Entry 6FC1 (X-ray diffraction, 1.35 A resolution); this record covers chains A and B.

== Chain A ==
Protein: Eukaryotic translation initiation factor 4E
Organism: Saccharomyces cerevisiae S288C
Reference sequence: P07260 (IF4E_YEAST); numbering as in UniProt (aligned over 25-213)
Chain sequence (193 residues; each row starts with the number of its first residue):
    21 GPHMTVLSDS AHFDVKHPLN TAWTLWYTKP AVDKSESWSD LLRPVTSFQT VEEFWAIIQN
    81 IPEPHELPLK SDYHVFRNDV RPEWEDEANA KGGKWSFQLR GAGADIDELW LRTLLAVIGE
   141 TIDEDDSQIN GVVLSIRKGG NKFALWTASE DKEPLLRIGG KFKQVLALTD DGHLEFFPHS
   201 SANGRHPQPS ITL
Disordered / not traced: 21, 31-34, 201-207
Differences from the reference sequence: expression tag (21-24); conflict A42 (Lys in P07260), A122 (Lys in P07260), A168 (Lys in P07260), A187 (Lys in P07260)
Curated features (UniProtKB/Swiss-Prot):
  - modified residue (Phosphoserine): S28, S30
  - cross-link: K114 (Glycyl lysine isopeptide (Lys-Gly) (interchain with G-Cter in ubiquitin))
Ligand contacts: 7-methyl-guanosine-5'-triphosphate (MGP): W58, K90, P102, E103, W104, E105, K114, R157, K162, W166

== Chain B ==
Protein: Protein EAP1
Organism: Saccharomyces cerevisiae S288C
Reference sequence: P36041 (EAP1_YEAST); residues 91-150 here = UniProt positions 91-150
Chain sequence (64 residues; numbered 87 to 150; the number before each row is that of its first residue):
    87 GPHMTDPITN YKPMDLQYKT YAYSMNELYH LKPSLASASY EEDPLISELV RSLPKRKFWR
   147 LRMG
Differences from the reference sequence: expression tag (87-90)

== Interface between chain A and chain B ==
Contacting residue pairs - 94 pairs, chain A then chain B:
  P22(A) - H89(B)
  P22(A) - M90(B)  hydrogen bond (backbone-backbone)
  H23(A) - P88(B)  hydrogen bond (side chain-backbone)
  H23(A) - M90(B)
  M24(A) - M90(B)
  M24(A) - N112(B)
  M24(A) - Y115(B)
  T25(A) - Y115(B)  hydrogen bond (backbone-side chain)
  T25(A) - K118(B)  hydrogen bond (backbone-side chain)
  V26(A) - K118(B)
  L27(A) - K118(B)  hydrogen bond (backbone-side chain)
  S28(A) - K118(B)
  S28(A) - P119(B)  hydrogen bond (side chain-backbone)
  H37(A) - Y109(B)
  H37(A) - L117(B)
  P38(A) - Y107(B)
  P38(A) - Y109(B)  hydrogen bond (backbone-side chain)
  L39(A) - Y107(B)
  N40(A) - K105(B)
  N40(A) - Y107(B)
  Y47(A) - F144(B)  hydrophobic
  Y47(A) - W145(B)  hydrogen bond (side chain-backbone)
  K49(A) - F144(B)
  K49(A) - R146(B)
  P50(A) - W145(B)
  P50(A) - R146(B)  hydrogen bond (backbone-side chain)
  P50(A) - M149(B)  hydrophobic
  A51(A) - R146(B)
  V52(A) - R146(B)
  V52(A) - M149(B)  hydrophobic
  E56(A) - R146(B)  salt bridge
  L61(A) - R146(B)
  R63(A) - F144(B)
  V65(A) - P140(B)
  V65(A) - F144(B)  hydrophobic
  T66(A) - L135(B)
  T66(A) - L139(B)
  V71(A) - L114(B)  hydrophobic
  V71(A) - L117(B)  hydrophobic
  E73(A) - I132(B)
  E73(A) - L135(B)
  W75(A) - L114(B)  hydrogen bond (side chain-backbone)
  W75(A) - Y115(B)  hydrophobic
  W75(A) - L117(B)
  W75(A) - K118(B)
  W75(A) - P119(B)
  A76(A) - I132(B)  hydrophobic
  A76(A) - V136(B)  hydrophobic
  Q79(A) - K118(B)
  Q79(A) - P119(B)
  Q79(A) - A124(B)
  N80(A) - V136(B)
  N80(A) - L139(B)
  I81(A) - W145(B)  hydrophobic
  P82(A) - W145(B)
  E86(A) - R142(B)  salt bridge
  E86(A) - L147(B)
  P88(A) - R146(B)
  P88(A) - L147(B)
  P88(A) - M149(B)
  Y93(A) - W145(B)  hydrophobic
  D125(A) - G87(B)
  D125(A) - P88(B)
  E128(A) - P88(B)
  L129(A) - P88(B)  hydrophobic
  R132(A) - P88(B)
  R132(A) - H89(B)  hydrogen bond (side chain-backbone)
  R132(A) - D92(B)  salt bridge
  R132(A) - I94(B)
  R132(A) - T95(B)
  R132(A) - M111(B)
  L135(A) - M111(B)  hydrophobic
  L135(A) - L114(B)
  G139(A) - A108(B)
  G139(A) - Y109(B)  hydrogen bond (backbone-backbone)
  G139(A) - L114(B)
  E140(A) - P99(B)
  E140(A) - K105(B)  salt bridge
  E140(A) - Y107(B)
  T141(A) - Y97(B)
  T141(A) - P99(B)
  T141(A) - Y109(B)
  D143(A) - K105(B)  salt bridge
  E144(A) - K105(B)  hydrogen bond (backbone-side chain)
  D145(A) - L102(B)
  D145(A) - Q103(B)  hydrogen bond (side chain-backbone)
  D145(A) - Y104(B)  hydrogen bond (side chain-backbone)
  D145(A) - K105(B)  hydrogen bond (side chain-backbone)
  D146(A) - Y104(B)
  K181(A) - Y97(B)
  Q184(A) - I94(B)
  V185(A) - I94(B)  hydrophobic
  A187(A) - G87(B)
  A187(A) - P88(B)
Also at the interface, not in a pair above, chain A (59 interface residues in all): S30, S67, E72, I77, L87, L89, R97, L131, A136, I138, S147
Also at the interface, not in a pair above, chain B (40 interface residues in all): K98, T106, S110, S120, L121
The authors on this interface:
  - pairs named by the authors: D92(B)-R132(A) (salt bridge), K105(B)-E140(A) (salt bridge), K105(B)-D143(A) (salt bridge), K105(B)-E144(A) (hydrogen bond), K118(B)-W75(A) (hydrophobic contact), R146(B)-E56(A) (salt bridge)
  - interface residues, chain B: F144(B), W145(B)

== Summary ==
The interface between chain A and chain B involves 59 residues on one side and 40 on the other, with 16
hydrogen bonds and 5 salt bridges. Polar contacts include E56(A)-R146(B), E86(A)-R142(B) and R132(A)-D92(B).
The authors report salt bridges between D92(B) and R132(A), K105(B) and E140(A) and K105(B) and D143(A) among
others; a hydrogen bond between K105(B) and E144(A); a hydrophobic contact between K118(B) and W75(A). The
paper reports interface residues F144(B) and W145(B).
Chain A is Eukaryotic translation initiation factor 4E and chain B is Protein EAP1, both from Saccharomyces
cerevisiae S288C; the structure, Crystal structure of the eIF4E-Eap1p complex from Saccharomyces cerevisiae in
the cap-bound state, was determined by X-ray diffraction (same publication as 6FBZ and 6FC3).
